PDB entry 3BDN | X-ray diffraction, 3.91 A resolution | chains A and B of the 4 polymer chains in the assembly

== Chain A (and B) ==
Molecule: Lambda Repressor
From: Enterobacteria phage lambda
Notes: chain B of this document is another copy of the same molecule, construct and numbering; everything in this record applies to it too
UniProt: P03034 (RPC1_LAMBD); residues 1-236 here correspond to UniProt positions 2-237 (UniProt number = residue number + 1)
Sequence (236 residues; each row starts with the number of its first residue):
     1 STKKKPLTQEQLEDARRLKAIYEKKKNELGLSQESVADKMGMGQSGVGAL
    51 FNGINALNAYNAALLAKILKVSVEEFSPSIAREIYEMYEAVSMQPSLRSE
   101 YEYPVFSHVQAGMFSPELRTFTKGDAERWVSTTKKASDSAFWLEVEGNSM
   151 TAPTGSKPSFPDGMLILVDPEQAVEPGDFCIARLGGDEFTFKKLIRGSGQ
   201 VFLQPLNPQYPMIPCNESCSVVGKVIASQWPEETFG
Disordered / not traced: 215-216
Sequence notes: engineered mutation Gly-197 (Asp198 in P03034)
UniProt features mapped onto this chain:
  - DNA-binding region: Leu-29 to Gly-48 (H-T-H motif)

== Chain A / chain B interface ==
Pairs across the interface (72):
  Asp-38(A) / Glu-117(B)
  Lys-39(A) / Ser-115(B)  hydrogen bond (side chain-backbone)
  Lys-39(A) / Glu-117(B)
  Met-40(A) / Glu-117(B)
  Ala-59(A) / Met-87(B)
  Tyr-60(A) / Thr-120(B)
  Ala-63(A) / Met-87(B)  hydrophobic
  Ala-63(A) / Ala-90(B)
  Lys-67(A) / Glu-89(B)
  Val-71(A) / Ala-90(B)
  Ser-72(A) / Ala-90(B)
  Ser-72(A) / Val-91(B)
  Val-73(A) / Ala-90(B)  hydrophobic
  Glu-74(A) / Val-91(B)
  Ile-84(A) / Met-87(B)
  Tyr-85(A) / Tyr-88(B)
  Glu-86(A) / Lys-67(B)  hydrogen bond (backbone-side chain)
  Met-87(A) / Tyr-60(B)  hydrophobic
  Met-87(A) / Ala-63(B)  hydrophobic
  Met-87(A) / Ile-84(B)
  Met-87(A) / Met-87(B)  hydrophobic
  Tyr-88(A) / Tyr-85(B)
  Tyr-88(A) / Tyr-88(B)  hydrophobic
  Tyr-88(A) / Ser-96(B)  hydrogen bond
  Ala-90(A) / Ala-63(B)
  Ala-90(A) / Ser-72(B)
  Ala-90(A) / Val-73(B)
  Val-91(A) / Glu-74(B)
  Met-93(A) / Lys-70(B)
  Met-93(A) / Val-71(B)
  Met-93(A) / Ser-72(B)
  Arg-98(A) / Glu-74(B)
  Arg-98(A) / Glu-100(B)  salt bridge
  Glu-100(A) / Ser-99(B)
  Tyr-101(A) / Thr-133(B)
  Val-130(A) / Thr-132(B)
  Val-130(A) / Thr-133(B)  hydrogen bond (backbone-side chain)
  Ser-131(A) / Ser-131(B)  hydrogen bond
  Ser-131(A) / Thr-132(B)  hydrogen bond (backbone-backbone)
  Ser-131(A) / Thr-133(B)  hydrogen bond (side chain-backbone)
  Thr-132(A) / Trp-129(B)
  Thr-132(A) / Ser-131(B)  hydrogen bond (backbone-side chain)
  Thr-133(A) / Trp-129(B)
  Thr-133(A) / Ser-131(B)
  Thr-133(A) / Glu-232(B)
  Thr-154(A) / Thr-151(B)
  Pro-158(A) / Trp-230(B)  hydrophobic
  Ser-159(A) / Trp-230(B)
  Phe-160(A) / Trp-230(B)
  Pro-161(A) / Ser-159(B)
  Met-164(A) / Met-164(B)  hydrophobic
  Met-164(A) / Trp-230(B)
  Asp-178(A) / Phe-235(B)
  Phe-179(A) / Thr-234(B)
  Phe-179(A) / Phe-235(B)  hydrophobic
  Val-225(A) / Phe-235(B)
  Ile-226(A) / Glu-232(B)
  Ile-226(A) / Phe-235(B)
  Ala-227(A) / Phe-235(B)
  Ser-228(A) / Gln-229(B)
  Ser-228(A) / Trp-230(B)
  Gln-229(A) / Thr-132(B)  hydrogen bond
  Gln-229(A) / Ser-228(B)
  Gln-229(A) / Gln-229(B)  hydrogen bond
  Trp-230(A) / Pro-158(B)
  Trp-230(A) / Ser-159(B)
  Trp-230(A) / Phe-160(B)
  Trp-230(A) / Met-164(B)
  Trp-230(A) / Ser-228(B)  hydrogen bond (backbone-side chain)
  Phe-235(A) / Val-225(B)
  Phe-235(A) / Ile-226(B)
  Phe-235(A) / Ala-227(B)  hydrophobic
Also at the interface, not in a pair above, chain A (53 interface residues in all): Gly-41, Ala-66, Glu-83, Glu-89, Ser-99, Trp-129, Ser-156, Gly-177, Lys-224, Glu-232, Thr-234, Gly-236
Also at the interface, not in a pair above, chain B (52 interface residues in all): Ala-59, Glu-75, Ala-81, Glu-86, Ser-92, Phe-114, Pro-116, Thr-154, Lys-157, Pro-161, Gly-177, Asp-178, Phe-179

== Summary ==
53 residues of chain A and 52 residues of chain B are in contact, with 11 hydrogen bonds and 1 salt bridge.
Polar pairs include Arg-98(A)/Glu-100(B), Lys-39(A)/Ser-115(B) and Glu-86(A)/Lys-67(B).
Both chains are Lambda Repressor (Enterobacteria phage lambda). Entry 3BDN (Crystal Structure of the Lambda
Repressor) was determined by X-ray diffraction.
